Entry 8Z8N (electron microscopy, 2.79 A resolution); this record covers chains A and B of the 5 polymer chains in the assembly.

== Chain A ==
Name: Polymerase acidic protein
From: Thogoto virus (isolate SiAr 126)
UniProtKB: P27194 (PA_THOGV); residues 1-622 here = UniProt positions 1-622
Amino-acid sequence (622 residues; numbered 1 to 622; the number before each row is that of its first residue):
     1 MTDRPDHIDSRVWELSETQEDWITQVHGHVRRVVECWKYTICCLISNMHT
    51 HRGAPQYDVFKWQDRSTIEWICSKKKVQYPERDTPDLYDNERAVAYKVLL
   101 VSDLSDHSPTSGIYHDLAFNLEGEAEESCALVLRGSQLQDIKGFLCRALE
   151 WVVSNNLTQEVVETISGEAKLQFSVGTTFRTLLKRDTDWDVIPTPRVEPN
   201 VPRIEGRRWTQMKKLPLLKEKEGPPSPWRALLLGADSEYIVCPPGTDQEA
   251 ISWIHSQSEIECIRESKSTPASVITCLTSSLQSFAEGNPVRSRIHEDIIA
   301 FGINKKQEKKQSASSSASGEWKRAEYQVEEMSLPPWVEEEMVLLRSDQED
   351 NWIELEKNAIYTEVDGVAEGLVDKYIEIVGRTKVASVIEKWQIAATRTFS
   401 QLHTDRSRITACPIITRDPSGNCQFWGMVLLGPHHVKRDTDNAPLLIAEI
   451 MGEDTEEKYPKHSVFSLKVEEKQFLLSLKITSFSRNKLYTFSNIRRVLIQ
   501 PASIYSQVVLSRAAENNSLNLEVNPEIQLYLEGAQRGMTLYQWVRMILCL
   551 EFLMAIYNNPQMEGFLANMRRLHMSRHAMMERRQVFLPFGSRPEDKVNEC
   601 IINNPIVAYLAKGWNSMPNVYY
Unresolved in the structure: 1
Construct notes: conflict Glu471 (Gly in P27194)

== Chain B ==
Name: RNA-directed RNA polymerase catalytic subunit
From: Thogoto virus (isolate SiAr 126)
Notes: EC 2.7.7.48
UniProtKB: O41353 (RDRP_THOGV); numbering as in UniProt (aligned over 1-710)
Amino-acid sequence (710 residues; row label = number of the first residue in the row):
     1 MNLFTPLSEINPTTTQELLYAYTGPAPVAYGTRTRAVLENIIRPYQYFYK
    51 EPNVQRALDIKTGCKEPEDINVEGPSSGFHTASVLKLADNFFRKYRPAME
   101 KLKYWILVKLPKLKYAELSKGRQTYSFIHKRNLPAPIALEETVEFLEQNL
   151 RRKIGPTLLSYCQAIADVMELDETTYEGARDPRPWDIQLEEIDSDEEDPL
   201 FRQVGREETYTIKFSREELWDQMRTLNTMWKHLERGRLNRRTIATPSMLI
   251 RGFVKIVEDAAKEILENVPTSGVPVGGEEKLAKLASKQTFHTAVTGELSG
   301 DQEKFNECLDPDAMRLMWTVFLRKLGCPDWIMELFNIPFMVFKSKLADMG
   351 EGLVYTKGKLTDRKPLGEMPSEFDDLVRNVVGNSISCRLGMFMGMYNLTS
   401 TLLALISIEREELTGSHVESSDDFIHFFNCKTHEEMFKQAETLRLTLKLV
   451 GINMSPSKCILISPAGIGEFNSKFHHRDFVGNVATELPALVPNGTNPMTD
   501 LAMGLNVIKHSVNTGQMNLCTGALAMRIFNHAYKYAYMALGVTRRTRFME
   551 ENAITPLLTNQGASPVHSFSTMHLDEVALRRHLGLLDEETLRRILNPNNP
   601 VTQKGDPSMFFRIENKMPQIMEDYSVPSCFKYTLSRNRTIQDKPHKALLN
   651 KEERYQRVTSIINKLFPEVLIQEASAPGTVRESLKRRLELVVERSDLDEE
   701 RKKRILSRIF
Unresolved in the structure: 179-208, 604-619, 637-644
Construct notes: conflict Leu7 (Arg in O41353), Trp230 (Cys in O41353)

== Interface between chain A and chain B ==
Contacting residue pairs (314; chain A residue first):
  Glu17(A) - Arg152(B)
  Glu17(A) - Lys153(B)  hydrogen bond (side chain-backbone)
  Thr18(A) - Pro677(B)
  Thr18(A) - Gly678(B)
  Gln19(A) - Pro677(B)
  Asp21(A) - Gly155(B)
  Asp21(A) - Ser160(B)  hydrogen bond
  Ile23(A) - Arg152(B)
  Ile23(A) - Gln163(B)
  Thr24(A) - Leu159(B)
  Thr24(A) - Ser160(B)
  Thr24(A) - Gln163(B)
  Asp64(A) - Pro677(B)
  Asp64(A) - Arg686(B)
  Ser66(A) - Leu690(B)
  Thr67(A) - Arg686(B)
  Trp70(A) - Leu690(B)  hydrophobic
  Trp70(A) - Glu693(B)
  Trp70(A) - Arg694(B)
  Leu171(A) - Pro111(B)  hydrophobic
  Leu171(A) - Leu159(B)  hydrophobic
  Leu171(A) - Trp330(B)
  Phe173(A) - Cys162(B)
  Phe173(A) - Gln163(B)
  Phe173(A) - Phe253(B)  hydrophobic
  Phe173(A) - Trp330(B)
  Phe173(A) - Leu334(B)  hydrophobic
  Phe173(A) - Ile337(B)  hydrophobic
  Ser174(A) - Gln163(B)  hydrogen bond (backbone-side chain)
  Ser174(A) - Ala166(B)
  Val175(A) - Glu333(B)
  Val175(A) - Ile337(B)  hydrophobic
  Gly176(A) - Glu170(B)  hydrogen bond (backbone-side chain)
  Thr178(A) - Glu170(B)
  Thr178(A) - Arg216(B)
  Phe179(A) - Met169(B)  hydrophobic
  Phe179(A) - Glu170(B)
  Phe179(A) - Trp220(B)  hydrophobic
  Arg180(A) - Glu333(B)  salt bridge
  Leu182(A) - Met169(B)  hydrophobic
  Leu182(A) - Arg216(B)
  Leu182(A) - Glu217(B)
  Leu182(A) - Trp220(B)
  Leu183(A) - Ile337(B)  hydrophobic
  Leu183(A) - Met340(B)
  Leu183(A) - Val341(B)  hydrophobic
  Lys184(A) - Met340(B)
  Arg185(A) - Lys61(B)  hydrogen bond (backbone-side chain)
  Arg185(A) - Glu217(B)  salt bridge
  Arg185(A) - Trp220(B)
  Asp186(A) - Lys61(B)
  Asp186(A) - Lys343(B)
  Asp186(A) - Ser344(B)  hydrogen bond
  Asp186(A) - Arg388(B)  salt bridge
  Thr187(A) - Lys61(B)
  Thr187(A) - Thr62(B)  hydrogen bond
  Thr187(A) - Asp312(B)  hydrogen bond
  Thr187(A) - Arg315(B)  hydrogen bond
  Asp188(A) - Lys61(B)
  Asp188(A) - Thr62(B)  hydrogen bond (backbone-side chain)
  Trp189(A) - Thr62(B)
  Trp189(A) - Phe79(B)  hydrophobic
  Trp189(A) - Thr81(B)
  Trp189(A) - Asp312(B)
  Trp189(A) - Arg315(B)
  Trp189(A) - Leu316(B)  hydrophobic
  Asp190(A) - Arg315(B)  hydrogen bond (backbone-side chain)
  Asp190(A) - Met340(B)
  Val191(A) - Arg315(B)
  Val191(A) - Glu333(B)
  Val191(A) - Asn336(B)
  Val191(A) - Met340(B)  hydrophobic
  Ile192(A) - Thr319(B)
  Ile192(A) - Arg323(B)
  Ile192(A) - Asp329(B)
  Ile192(A) - Met332(B)  hydrophobic
  Ile192(A) - Glu333(B)
  Pro193(A) - Thr319(B)
  Pro193(A) - Arg323(B)
  Pro193(A) - Asn336(B)
  Pro195(A) - Thr81(B)
  Pro195(A) - Leu85(B)  hydrophobic
  Pro195(A) - Leu316(B)  hydrophobic
  Val197(A) - Thr81(B)
  Val197(A) - Ala82(B)
  Glu198(A) - Ala82(B)
  Pro199(A) - Ala82(B)
  Pro199(A) - Leu85(B)  hydrophobic
  Pro199(A) - Lys86(B)
  Asn200(A) - His80(B)
  Asn200(A) - Ala82(B)
  Asn200(A) - Ser83(B)  hydrogen bond (backbone-backbone)
  Asn200(A) - Lys86(B)
  Val201(A) - Lys86(B)
  Val201(A) - Arg410(B)
  Pro202(A) - Pro67(B)  hydrophobic
  Pro202(A) - His80(B)
  Pro202(A) - Ser83(B)
  Pro202(A) - Leu449(B)  hydrophobic
  Ile204(A) - Ile70(B)  hydrophobic
  Ile204(A) - Val72(B)  hydrophobic
  Ile204(A) - Leu445(B)
  Ile204(A) - Leu449(B)  hydrophobic
  Glu205(A) - Val72(B)
  Gly206(A) - Glu441(B)
  Arg207(A) - Val72(B)
  Arg207(A) - Glu73(B)  salt bridge
  Arg207(A) - Glu441(B)  hydrogen bond (backbone-side chain)
  Trp209(A) - Phe437(B)  hydrophobic
  Trp209(A) - Ala440(B)
  Trp209(A) - Glu441(B)  hydrogen bond
  Ala313(A) - Lys359(B)
  Ala313(A) - Leu360(B)
  Ala317(A) - Leu360(B)  hydrophobic
  Ser318(A) - Lys357(B)
  Gly319(A) - Lys357(B)  hydrogen bond (backbone-side chain)
  Glu320(A) - Thr356(B)
  Glu320(A) - Lys357(B)
  Trp321(A) - Tyr355(B)
  Trp321(A) - Thr356(B)
  Trp321(A) - Lys357(B)
  Trp321(A) - Asp362(B)
  Trp321(A) - Lys364(B)
  Lys322(A) - Tyr355(B)
  Lys322(A) - Thr356(B)  hydrogen bond (backbone-backbone)
  Arg323(A) - Leu353(B)
  Arg323(A) - Val354(B)  hydrogen bond (side chain-backbone)
  Arg323(A) - Tyr355(B)
  Arg323(A) - Ser371(B)
  Arg323(A) - Glu372(B)  salt bridge
  Ala324(A) - Val354(B)  hydrogen bond (backbone-backbone)
  Ala324(A) - Thr356(B)
  Tyr326(A) - Val354(B)
  Glu354(A) - His531(B)  hydrogen bond (backbone-side chain)
  Leu355(A) - Arg527(B)  hydrogen bond (backbone-side chain)
  Leu355(A) - Ile528(B)  hydrophobic
  Leu355(A) - His531(B)
  Glu356(A) - Arg527(B)  hydrogen bond (backbone-side chain)
  Glu356(A) - Lys534(B)  salt bridge
  Glu356(A) - Ser564(B)
  Glu356(A) - Pro565(B)
  Lys357(A) - Pro565(B)
  Asn358(A) - Ala523(B)
  Asn358(A) - Met526(B)  hydrogen bond
  Asn358(A) - Arg527(B)
  Asn358(A) - Pro565(B)
  Asn358(A) - His567(B)
  Ala359(A) - Pro565(B)
  Ala359(A) - Val566(B)
  Ala359(A) - His567(B)  hydrogen bond (backbone-backbone)
  Ala359(A) - Ser568(B)
  Tyr361(A) - Val566(B)  hydrogen bond (side chain-backbone)
  Tyr361(A) - Ser568(B)
  Tyr361(A) - Thr571(B)
  Tyr361(A) - Leu583(B)
  Thr362(A) - Ser570(B)  hydrogen bond
  Val364(A) - Leu519(B)  hydrophobic
  Val364(A) - Ser570(B)
  Asp365(A) - Ser568(B)  hydrogen bond
  Asp365(A) - Phe569(B)  hydrogen bond (side chain-backbone)
  Asp365(A) - Ser570(B)  hydrogen bond
  Val367(A) - Leu519(B)  hydrophobic
  Ala368(A) - Leu519(B)
  Ala368(A) - Ala523(B)  hydrophobic
  Glu369(A) - Arg527(B)  salt bridge
  Leu371(A) - Cys520(B)
  Val372(A) - Cys520(B)  hydrogen bond (backbone-side chain)
  Val372(A) - Ala523(B)  hydrophobic
  Val372(A) - Leu524(B)
  Val372(A) - Arg527(B)
  Asp373(A) - Arg527(B)  salt bridge
  Tyr375(A) - Leu524(B)  hydrophobic
  Ile376(A) - Arg527(B)
  Thr396(A) - Tyr535(B)
  Thr440(A) - Val28(B)
  Thr440(A) - Tyr30(B)
  Lys487(A) - Pro25(B)
  Tyr489(A) - Val491(B)
  Thr490(A) - Gly24(B)
  Thr490(A) - Pro25(B)
  Phe491(A) - Pro25(B)
  Asn493(A) - Val491(B)
  Ile494(A) - Thr23(B)
  Arg495(A) - Ile528(B)
  Arg495(A) - His531(B)  hydrogen bond
  Arg496(A) - Thr23(B)
  Arg496(A) - Leu487(B)
  Val497(A) - Thr23(B)  hydrogen bond (backbone-side chain)
  Leu498(A) - Leu524(B)
  Ile499(A) - Leu487(B)  hydrophobic
  Ile499(A) - Leu490(B)  hydrophobic
  Ile499(A) - Thr521(B)
  Gln500(A) - Glu17(B)  hydrogen bond (side chain-backbone)
  Gln500(A) - Leu18(B)
  Gln500(A) - Tyr20(B)
  Gln500(A) - Tyr22(B)
  Ala502(A) - Leu524(B)  hydrophobic
  Ser503(A) - Glu17(B)
  Ser503(A) - Thr521(B)
  Ile504(A) - Leu18(B)  hydrophobic
  Ser506(A) - Cys520(B)  hydrogen bond
  Gln507(A) - Thr14(B)
  Gln507(A) - Glu17(B)  hydrogen bond
  Gln507(A) - Asn518(B)
  Val508(A) - Ile10(B)  hydrophobic
  Arg512(A) - Glu9(B)  salt bridge
  Glu526(A) - Ser8(B)  hydrogen bond (backbone-side chain)
  Ile527(A) - Ser8(B)
  Gln528(A) - Pro6(B)
  Gln528(A) - Leu7(B)  hydrogen bond (backbone-backbone)
  Gln528(A) - Ser8(B)  hydrogen bond (backbone-side chain)
  Leu529(A) - Asn2(B)
  Leu529(A) - Leu3(B)
  Leu529(A) - Thr5(B)
  Leu529(A) - Pro6(B)  hydrophobic
  Tyr530(A) - Asn2(B)  hydrogen bond (backbone-side chain)
  Tyr530(A) - Leu7(B)  hydrophobic
  Gln535(A) - Leu7(B)
  Trp543(A) - Leu3(B)  hydrogen bond (side chain-backbone)
  Trp543(A) - Pro6(B)  hydrophobic
  Trp543(A) - Thr15(B)
  Ile547(A) - Leu18(B)  hydrophobic
  Leu550(A) - Phe4(B)  hydrophobic
  Glu551(A) - Phe4(B)
  Glu551(A) - Leu18(B)
  Glu551(A) - Tyr20(B)
  Met554(A) - Phe4(B)  hydrophobic
  Met554(A) - Leu18(B)
  Met554(A) - Tyr20(B)
  Ala555(A) - Thr23(B)
  Ala555(A) - Gly24(B)
  Ala555(A) - Pro25(B)
  Asn558(A) - Ala21(B)
  Asn558(A) - Gly24(B)
  Asn558(A) - Pro25(B)  hydrogen bond (side chain-backbone)
  Asn558(A) - Arg235(B)
  Asn559(A) - Pro27(B)
  Pro560(A) - Pro27(B)
  Pro560(A) - Arg237(B)
  Pro560(A) - Leu238(B)
  Pro560(A) - Arg240(B)
  Gln561(A) - Leu238(B)
  Glu563(A) - Pro27(B)
  Glu563(A) - Glu234(B)
  Glu563(A) - Arg235(B)
  Glu563(A) - Gly236(B)  hydrogen bond (side chain-backbone)
  Glu563(A) - Arg237(B)
  Glu563(A) - Arg240(B)  salt bridge
  Leu566(A) - Leu19(B)
  Ala567(A) - Gly236(B)
  Asn568(A) - Lys458(B)
  Met569(A) - Met1(B)  hydrophobic
  Arg570(A) - Gln16(B)
  Arg570(A) - Leu19(B)  hydrogen bond (side chain-backbone)
  Arg570(A) - Tyr20(B)
  Arg570(A) - Phe474(B)
  Arg571(A) - Ser457(B)
  Arg571(A) - Lys458(B)
  Arg571(A) - Ile460(B)
  His573(A) - Met1(B)
  His573(A) - Phe4(B)
  His573(A) - Thr5(B)
  His573(A) - Pro12(B)  hydrogen bond (side chain-backbone)
  His573(A) - Gln16(B)
  His573(A) - Leu19(B)
  Met574(A) - Ile467(B)  hydrophobic
  Met574(A) - Gly468(B)
  Met574(A) - Glu469(B)
  Ser575(A) - Ile460(B)
  His577(A) - Asn11(B)
  His577(A) - Pro12(B)
  His577(A) - Thr13(B)  hydrogen bond
  His577(A) - His476(B)
  Ala578(A) - Ile462(B)  hydrophobic
  Ala578(A) - Ile467(B)  hydrophobic
  Met580(A) - Leu7(B)  hydrophobic
  Met580(A) - Pro12(B)  hydrophobic
  Glu581(A) - Ile467(B)
  Glu581(A) - His476(B)  salt bridge
  Glu581(A) - Arg477(B)  salt bridge
  Arg583(A) - Pro464(B)
  Arg583(A) - Ala465(B)
  Arg583(A) - Gly466(B)
  Arg583(A) - Ile467(B)
  Arg583(A) - Arg477(B)
  Gln584(A) - Leu461(B)
  Gln584(A) - Ile462(B)
  Gln584(A) - Ser463(B)  hydrogen bond (backbone-backbone)
  Gln584(A) - Pro464(B)
  Val585(A) - Ile460(B)  hydrophobic
  Val585(A) - Leu461(B)
  Val585(A) - Ile462(B)  hydrophobic
  Phe586(A) - Phe437(B)  hydrophobic
  Phe586(A) - Leu461(B)  hydrogen bond (backbone-backbone)
  Phe586(A) - Ser463(B)
  Leu587(A) - Cys459(B)
  Pro588(A) - Pro456(B)
  Pro588(A) - Cys459(B)
  Phe589(A) - Glu73(B)
  Gly590(A) - Pro456(B)
  Gly590(A) - Ser457(B)
  Ser591(A) - Pro456(B)  hydrogen bond (side chain-backbone)
  Arg592(A) - Ser457(B)  hydrogen bond (backbone-side chain)
  Pro593(A) - Ser457(B)
  Lys596(A) - Lys458(B)
  Glu599(A) - Leu238(B)
  Cys600(A) - Leu238(B)  hydrophobic
  Leu610(A) - Met1(B)
  Gly613(A) - Met1(B)
  Gly613(A) - Asn2(B)
  Trp614(A) - Met1(B)
  Ser616(A) - Asn2(B)
  Met617(A) - Asn2(B)
  Met617(A) - Thr5(B)
Also at the interface, not in a pair above, chain A (150 interface residues in all): Gln172, Leu510, Ser511, Glu515, Leu531, Met546, Gly564, Arg576, Arg582, Tyr609
Also at the interface, not in a pair above, chain B (162 interface residues in all): Ala26, Arg35, Thr157, Met223, Arg224, Leu298, Thr361, Pro370, Phe373, His433, Arg444, Glu486, Pro488, Met517, Asn530, Ala563, Glu682, Ser683, Arg687

== Overview ==
The interface between chain A and chain B involves 150 residues on one side and 162 on the other; the contacts
include 48 hydrogen bonds and 12 salt bridges. Polar pairs include Arg180(A)-Glu333(B), Arg185(A)-Glu217(B)
and Asp186(A)-Arg388(B).
Chain A is Polymerase acidic protein and chain B is RNA-directed RNA polymerase catalytic subunit, both from
Thogoto virus (isolate SiAr 126); the structure, Cryo-EM structure of Thogoto virus polymerase in
transcription pre-initiation conformation 3, was determined by electron microscopy together with 8Z85, 8Z8J,
8Z8X, 8Z90, 8Z97, 8Z98 and 3 further entries from the same study.
